PDB entry 7PVU | X-ray diffraction, 2.15 A resolution | chain A

Chain A:
Name: Mitogen-activated protein kinase 14
Organism: Mus musculus
Notes: EC 2.7.11.24
Reference sequence: P47811 (MK14_MOUSE); residue numbers follow UniProt; this construct covers 1-359
Sequence (359 residues; numbered 1 to 359; the number before each row is that of its first residue):
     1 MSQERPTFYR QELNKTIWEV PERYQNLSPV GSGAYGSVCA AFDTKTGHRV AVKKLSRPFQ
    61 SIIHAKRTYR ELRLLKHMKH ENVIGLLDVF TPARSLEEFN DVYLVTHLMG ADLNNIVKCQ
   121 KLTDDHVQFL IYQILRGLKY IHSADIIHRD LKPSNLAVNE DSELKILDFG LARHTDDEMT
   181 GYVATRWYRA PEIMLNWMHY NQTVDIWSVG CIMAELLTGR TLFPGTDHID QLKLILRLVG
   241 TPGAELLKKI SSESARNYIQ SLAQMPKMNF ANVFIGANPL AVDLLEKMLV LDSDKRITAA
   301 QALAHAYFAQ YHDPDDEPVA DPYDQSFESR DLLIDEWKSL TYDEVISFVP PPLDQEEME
Disordered / not traced: 1-4, 172-183, 354-359
Construct notes: conflict S162 (Cys in P47811)
From the paper describing this entry:
  - binding site for the ligand 8DI: V30, A51, K53, L104, T106, L108, M109, L167, D168
  - conformationally variable residues (side-chain flip): Y35

In short:
From the paper: a binding site for the ligand 8DI at V30, A51 and K53 among others; conformational variability
at Y35.
Chain A is Mitogen-activated protein kinase 14 (Mus musculus); the structure, Crystal structure of p38alpha
C162S in complex with CAS2094511-69-8, P 1 21 1, was determined by X-ray diffraction (same publication as 7Z6I
and 7Z9T).
